Entry 6BAE (X-ray diffraction, 2.14 A resolution); this record covers chains B and D of the 5 polymer chains in the assembly.

[Chain B]
Molecule: Trastuzumab Fab heavy chain
Organism: Mus musculus
Reference sequence: S6B291 (S6B291_HUMAN); residues 109-223 here correspond to UniProt positions 125-239 (UniProt number = residue number + 16)
Sequence (223 residues; numbered 1 to 223; the number before each row is that of its first residue):
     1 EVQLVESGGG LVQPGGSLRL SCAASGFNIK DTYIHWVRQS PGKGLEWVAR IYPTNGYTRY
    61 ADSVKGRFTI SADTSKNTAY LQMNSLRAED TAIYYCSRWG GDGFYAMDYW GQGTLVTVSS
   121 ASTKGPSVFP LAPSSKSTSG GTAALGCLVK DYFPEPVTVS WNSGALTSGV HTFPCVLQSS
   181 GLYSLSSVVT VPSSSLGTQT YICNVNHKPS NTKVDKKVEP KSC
Sequence notes: engineered mutation Cys175 (Ala191 in S6B291), Lys217 (Arg233 in S6B291)
Cystine bridges: Cys22-Cys96, Cys147-Cys203

[Chain D]
Molecule: meditope
Sequence (14 residues; row label = number of the first residue in the row; numbering starts at 0):
     0 XCQFDLSTRR LKCX
Modified residues: ACE (acetyl group) at position 0; NH2 (amino group) at position 13
Cystine bridges: Cys1-Cys12

[Chain B / chain D interface]
Residue-residue contacts - 14 pairs, chain B then chain D:
  Gln39(B) - Phe3(D)
  Gln39(B) - Leu5(D)
  Ser40(B) - Phe3(D)
  Pro41(B) - Gln2(D)
  Pro41(B) - Phe3(D)
  Pro41(B) - Leu5(D)
  Ile93(B) - Leu5(D)  hydrophobic
  Ile93(B) - Arg8(D)
  Tyr95(B) - Arg8(D)
  Gln112(B) - Arg8(D)  hydrogen bond (backbone-side chain)
  Gly113(B) - Arg8(D)
  Glu155(B) - Ser6(D)  hydrogen bond
  Pro174(B) - Thr7(D)
  Cys175(B) - Ser6(D)
Interface residues without a listed pair, chain B (13 interface residues in all): Thr91, Ala92, Leu115

[Overview]
The interface between chain B and chain D involves 13 residues on one side and 6 on the other; the contacts
include 2 hydrogen bonds. Among the polar pairs are Gln112(B)-Arg8(D) and Glu155(B)-Ser6(D).
Chain B is Trastuzumab Fab heavy chain (Mus musculus) and chain D is meditope; the structure, Trastuzumab Fab
v3 in complex with CQFDLSTRRLKC, was determined by X-ray diffraction (same publication as 6B9Y, 6B9Z and
6BAH).
